PDB entry 5CR2 | X-ray diffraction, 2.90 A resolution | chains A and B of the 4 polymer chains in the assembly

[Chain A (and B)]
Molecule: Endoribonuclease MazF
Source organism: Escherichia coli (strain K12)
Notes: EC 3.1.27.-; chain B of this document is another copy of the same molecule, construct and numbering; everything in this record applies to it too
UniProtKB: P0AE70 (MAZF_ECOLI); residues 1-111 here = UniProt positions 1-111
Amino-acid sequence (117 residues; each row starts with the number of its first residue):
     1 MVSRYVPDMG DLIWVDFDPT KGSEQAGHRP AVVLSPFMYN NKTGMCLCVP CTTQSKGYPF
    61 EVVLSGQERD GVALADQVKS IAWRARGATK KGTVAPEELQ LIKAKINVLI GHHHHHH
Disordered / not traced: 1, 113-117 (chain B: 1-3, 112-117)
Differences from the reference sequence: expression tag (112-117)
Swiss-Prot annotation at these positions:
  - region: F17 to H28 (Loop 1, participates in catalytic activity), T53 to E61 (Loop 2, involved in substrate recognition)
  - modified residue: R4 (ADP-ribosylarginine)
  - mutagenesis: F17 to H28 (Changes loop 1 to poly-G; loss of endoribonuclease activity; Changes loop 1 to MazF6 M.tuberculosis sequence; loss of endoribonuclease activity; Changes loop 1 to MazF M.xanthus sequence ...), E24 (E24A: Greatly reduces toxicity, about 10-fold less RNA cleavage activity ...), H28 (H28A: No changes in toxicity), T53 to E61 (Changes loop 2 to poly-G; reduces endoribonuclease activity, alters cleavage sites; Changes loop 2 to MazF M.xanthus sequence; reduces endoribonuclease activity, alters cleavage sites ...)
From the paper describing this entry:
  - conformationally variable residues (loop rearrangement, order/disorder transition): D16 to R29, L64 to G71
  - binding site for ssDNA substrate analog: W14, Q25, R29, P30, T52 to F60, R69
  - catalytic residues: T52, T53
  - catalytic residues: R29 (proposed by the authors, not directly observed)
  - self-association interface (contacts with another copy of this molecule); pairs are residue here / residue on that copy: E24-R86 (salt bridge)
  - contacts within the chain: E24-K79

[How chain A and chain B interact]
Residue-residue contacts - 49 pairs, chain A then chain B:
  P19(A) - P19(B)  hydrophobic
  K21(A) - R86(B)
  G22(A) - A82(B)
  S23(A) - M45(B)
  E24(A) - I81(B)
  E24(A) - A82(B)  hydrogen bond (side chain-backbone)
  E24(A) - R86(B)  salt bridge
  S35(A) - L109(B)
  P36(A) - L109(B)
  Y39(A) - F60(B)  hydrophobic
  Y39(A) - D76(B)  hydrogen bond
  Y39(A) - L109(B)  hydrophobic
  M45(A) - S23(B)
  M45(A) - E24(B)
  M45(A) - Q77(B)
  L47(A) - D76(B)
  L47(A) - V78(B)
  L47(A) - L109(B)  hydrophobic
  L47(A) - I110(B)  hydrophobic
  D76(A) - Y39(B)  hydrogen bond
  D76(A) - L47(B)
  D76(A) - S80(B)  hydrogen bond (backbone-side chain)
  Q77(A) - M45(B)
  Q77(A) - S80(B)
  V78(A) - L47(B)  hydrophobic
  V78(A) - V78(B)
  V78(A) - K79(B)
  V78(A) - S80(B)  hydrogen bond (backbone-backbone)
  K79(A) - V78(B)
  S80(A) - E24(B)
  S80(A) - Q77(B)
  S80(A) - V78(B)
  I81(A) - E24(B)
  A82(A) - G22(B)
  A82(A) - S23(B)
  A82(A) - E24(B)  hydrogen bond (backbone-side chain)
  R86(A) - E24(B)  salt bridge
  K103(A) - I110(B)
  K103(A) - G111(B)
  N107(A) - N107(B)  hydrogen bond
  L109(A) - P36(B)
  L109(A) - Y39(B)
  L109(A) - L47(B)  hydrophobic
  I110(A) - L34(B)
  I110(A) - S35(B)
  I110(A) - L47(B)  hydrophobic
  I110(A) - K103(B)
  H112(A) - M9(B)
  H112(A) - P36(B)
Also at the interface, not in a pair above, chain A (26 interface residues in all): L34, A85, G111
Also at the interface, not in a pair above, chain B (27 interface residues in all): K21, I106

[Overview]
The interface between chain A and chain B involves 26 residues on one side and 27 on the other, with 7
hydrogen bonds and 2 salt bridges. Polar pairs include E24(A)-R86(B), E24(A)-A82(B) and Y39(A)-D76(B). The
paper reports catalytic residues T52(A), T53(A) and R29(A); a binding site for ssDNA substrate analog at
W14(A), Q25(A) and R29(A) among others.
Both chains are Endoribonuclease MazF (Escherichia coli (strain K12)). Entry 5CR2 (E. coli MazF in complex
with single strand DNA substrate analog) was determined by X-ray diffraction, deposited together with 5CQX and
5CQY.
